2BPX - chains A and B; structure by X-ray diffraction, 2.80 A resolution.

[Chain A (and B)]
Protein: HIV-1 protease
Source organism: Human immunodeficiency virus 1
Notes: EC 3.4.23.16; chain B of this document is another copy of the same molecule, construct and numbering; everything in this record applies to it too
Reference sequence: P04587 (POL_HV1B5); residues 1-99 here correspond to UniProt positions 69-167 (UniProt number = residue number + 68)
Amino-acid sequence (99 residues; each row starts with the number of its first residue):
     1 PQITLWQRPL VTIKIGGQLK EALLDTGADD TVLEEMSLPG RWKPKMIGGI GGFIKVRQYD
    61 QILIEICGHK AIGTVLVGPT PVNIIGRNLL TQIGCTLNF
Small-molecule neighbours: indinavir (MK1; N-[2(R)-hydroxy-1(S)-indanyl]-5-[(2(S)-tertiary butylaminocarbonyl)-4(3-pyridylmethyl)piperazino]-4(S)-hydroxy-2(R)-phenylmethylpentanamide): R8, L23, D25, G27, A28, D29, D30, V32, I47, G48, G49, I50, P81, V82, I84

[How chain A and chain B interact]
Contacting residue pairs (88):
  P1(A) with N98(B); F99(B), hydrogen bond (backbone-backbone)
  Q2(A) with T96(B); L97(B); N98(B), hydrogen bond
  I3(A) with T96(B); L97(B), hydrogen bond (backbone-backbone)
  T4(A) with T96(B)
  L5(A) with T26(B); R87(B), hydrogen bond (backbone-side chain); L90(B), hydrophobic; T91(B); C95(B)
  W6(A) with R87(B), hydrogen bond (backbone-side chain); T91(B)
  Q7(A) with R87(B)
  R8(A) with D29(B), salt bridge; R87(B)
  P9(A) with T26(B)
  L23(A) with G27(B)
  L24(A) with T26(B), hydrogen bond (backbone-side chain); L97(B), hydrophobic
  D25(A) with D25(B); T26(B); G27(B)
  T26(A) with L5(B); P9(B); L24(B), hydrogen bond (side chain-backbone); D25(B); T26(B), hydrogen bond (side chain-backbone); L97(B)
  G27(A) with R8(B); D25(B), hydrogen bond (backbone-side chain)
  D29(A) with R8(B), salt bridge
  G49(A) with I50(B)
  I50(A) with G49(B); I50(B); I54(B); T80(B)
  G51(A) with I50(B), hydrogen bond (backbone-backbone); G51(B); G52(B); I54(B)
  G52(A) with I50(B), hydrogen bond (backbone-backbone); G51(B), hydrogen bond (backbone-backbone)
  I54(A) with G51(B)
  T80(A) with I50(B)
  I84(A) with I50(B), hydrophobic
  R87(A) with L5(B), hydrogen bond (side chain-backbone); W6(B), hydrogen bond (side chain-backbone); Q7(B); R8(B); P9(B)
  L90(A) with L5(B), hydrophobic
  T91(A) with L5(B); W6(B)
  Q92(A) with W6(B)
  I93(A) with F99(B)
  G94(A) with N98(B); F99(B)
  C95(A) with L97(B), hydrophobic; N98(B); F99(B), hydrophobic
  T96(A) with Q2(B), hydrogen bond; I3(B); T4(B); T96(B); L97(B); N98(B), hydrogen bond (backbone-backbone)
  L97(A) with P1(B); Q2(B); I3(B), hydrogen bond (backbone-backbone); L24(B), hydrophobic; C95(B), hydrophobic; T96(B); L97(B), hydrophobic
  N98(A) with P1(B); Q2(B); G94(B); C95(B); T96(B), hydrogen bond (backbone-backbone); N98(B), hydrogen bond
  F99(A) with P1(B), hydrogen bond (backbone-backbone); I3(B), hydrophobic; H69(B); I93(B); G94(B); C95(B), hydrophobic
Other interface residues (no listed pair), chain A (37 interface residues in all): I47, G48, C67, P81
Other interface residues (no listed pair), chain B (38 interface residues in all): L23, I47, G48, F53, C67, P81, I84

[In short]
The interface between chain A and chain B involves 37 residues on one side and 38 on the other; the contacts
include 20 hydrogen bonds and 2 salt bridges. Polar pairs include R8(A)-D29(B), Q2(A)-N98(B) and L5(A)-R87(B).
Chain A binds indinavir.
Chain A and chain B are both HIV-1 protease (Human immunodeficiency virus 1); the structure, HIV-1
protease-inhibitor complex, was determined by X-ray diffraction, deposited together with 2BPV, 2BPW, 2BPY and
2BPZ.
